PDB entry 1L0Z | X-ray diffraction, 1.50 A resolution | chain A

[Chain A]
Name: Elastase 1
Source organism: Sus scrofa
Notes: EC 3.4.21.36
UniProtKB: P00772 (ELA1_PIG); residues 1-240 here correspond to UniProt positions 27-266 (UniProt number = residue number + 26)
Chain sequence (240 residues; each row starts with the number of its first residue):
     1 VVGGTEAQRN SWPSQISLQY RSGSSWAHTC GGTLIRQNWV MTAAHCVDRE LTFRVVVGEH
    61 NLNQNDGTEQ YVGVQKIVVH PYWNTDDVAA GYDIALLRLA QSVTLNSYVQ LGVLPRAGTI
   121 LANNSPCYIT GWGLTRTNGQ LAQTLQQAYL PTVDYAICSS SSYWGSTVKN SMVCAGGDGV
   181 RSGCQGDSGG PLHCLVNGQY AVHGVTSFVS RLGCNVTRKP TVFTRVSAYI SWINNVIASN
Cystine bridges: C30-C46, C127-C194, C158-C174, C184-C214
Bound ions: Na+: E59, N61, Q64, D66, E69
Residues lining bound ligands: xenon (XE): C184, Q185, S188, T206, S207, F208, V209

[Summary]
Bound to chain A: xenon. E59, N61, Q64, D66 and E69 coordinate Na+.
Chain A is Elastase 1 (Sus scrofa); the structure, The structure of porcine pancreatic elastase complexed with
xenon and bromide, cryoprotected with dry paraffin oil, was determined by X-ray diffraction (same publication
as 1L1G).
